5A6E - chains A and B of the 4 polymer chains in the assembly; structure by electron microscopy, 4.50 A resolution (low resolution: residue-level contacts below are approximate; hydrogen-bond / salt-bridge calls are withheld).

Chain A:
Molecule: S1-S4 domain of potassium channel subfamily T member 1
Source organism: Gallus gallus
Chain sequence (139 residues; each row starts with the number of its first residue; note: 26 numbers in that range are skipped by the numbering (no residue carries them; nothing is unmodelled there); X marks 139 residues of unknown identity (built as UNK)):
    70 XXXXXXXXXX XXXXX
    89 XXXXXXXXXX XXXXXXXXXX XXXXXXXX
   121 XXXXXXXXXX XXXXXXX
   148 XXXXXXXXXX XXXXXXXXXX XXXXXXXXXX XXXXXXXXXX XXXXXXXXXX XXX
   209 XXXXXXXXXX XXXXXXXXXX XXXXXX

Chain B:
Molecule: Pore domain of potassium channel subfamily T member 1
Source organism: Gallus gallus
UniProtKB: Q8QFV0 (KCNT1_CHICK); residue numbers follow UniProt; this construct covers 244-337
Chain sequence (94 residues; numbered 244 to 337; the number before each row is that of its first residue):
   244 SAMFNQVLIL ICTLLCLVFT GTCGIQHLER AGEKLSLFKS FYFCIVTFST VGYGDVTPKI
   304 WPSQLLVVIM ICVALVVLPL QFEELVYLWM ERQK
Swiss-Prot annotation at these positions:
  - binding site (K(+)): Val294, Gly295

Interface between chain A and chain B:
Chains A and B do not touch in the deposited assembly.

Summary:
Chain A and chain B make no direct contact in this assembly. Curated annotation (UniProt) lists K+-binding
residues Val294(B) and Gly295(B) on chain B.
Chain A is S1-S4 domain of potassium channel subfamily T member 1 and chain B is Pore domain of potassium
channel subfamily T member 1, both from Gallus gallus; the structure, Cryo-EM structure of the Slo2.2
Na-activated K channel, was determined by electron microscopy (same publication as 5A6F and 5A6G).
